Entry 7WBH (electron microscopy, 3.70 A resolution); this record covers chains B and Q of the 9 polymer chains in the assembly.

== Chain B ==
Protein: Spike glycoprotein
Source organism: Severe acute respiratory syndrome-related coronavirus
Reference sequence: P0DTC2 (SPIKE_SARS2); numbering as in UniProt (aligned over 27-1146)
Chain sequence (1120 residues; numbered 27 to 1146; the number before each row is that of its first residue):
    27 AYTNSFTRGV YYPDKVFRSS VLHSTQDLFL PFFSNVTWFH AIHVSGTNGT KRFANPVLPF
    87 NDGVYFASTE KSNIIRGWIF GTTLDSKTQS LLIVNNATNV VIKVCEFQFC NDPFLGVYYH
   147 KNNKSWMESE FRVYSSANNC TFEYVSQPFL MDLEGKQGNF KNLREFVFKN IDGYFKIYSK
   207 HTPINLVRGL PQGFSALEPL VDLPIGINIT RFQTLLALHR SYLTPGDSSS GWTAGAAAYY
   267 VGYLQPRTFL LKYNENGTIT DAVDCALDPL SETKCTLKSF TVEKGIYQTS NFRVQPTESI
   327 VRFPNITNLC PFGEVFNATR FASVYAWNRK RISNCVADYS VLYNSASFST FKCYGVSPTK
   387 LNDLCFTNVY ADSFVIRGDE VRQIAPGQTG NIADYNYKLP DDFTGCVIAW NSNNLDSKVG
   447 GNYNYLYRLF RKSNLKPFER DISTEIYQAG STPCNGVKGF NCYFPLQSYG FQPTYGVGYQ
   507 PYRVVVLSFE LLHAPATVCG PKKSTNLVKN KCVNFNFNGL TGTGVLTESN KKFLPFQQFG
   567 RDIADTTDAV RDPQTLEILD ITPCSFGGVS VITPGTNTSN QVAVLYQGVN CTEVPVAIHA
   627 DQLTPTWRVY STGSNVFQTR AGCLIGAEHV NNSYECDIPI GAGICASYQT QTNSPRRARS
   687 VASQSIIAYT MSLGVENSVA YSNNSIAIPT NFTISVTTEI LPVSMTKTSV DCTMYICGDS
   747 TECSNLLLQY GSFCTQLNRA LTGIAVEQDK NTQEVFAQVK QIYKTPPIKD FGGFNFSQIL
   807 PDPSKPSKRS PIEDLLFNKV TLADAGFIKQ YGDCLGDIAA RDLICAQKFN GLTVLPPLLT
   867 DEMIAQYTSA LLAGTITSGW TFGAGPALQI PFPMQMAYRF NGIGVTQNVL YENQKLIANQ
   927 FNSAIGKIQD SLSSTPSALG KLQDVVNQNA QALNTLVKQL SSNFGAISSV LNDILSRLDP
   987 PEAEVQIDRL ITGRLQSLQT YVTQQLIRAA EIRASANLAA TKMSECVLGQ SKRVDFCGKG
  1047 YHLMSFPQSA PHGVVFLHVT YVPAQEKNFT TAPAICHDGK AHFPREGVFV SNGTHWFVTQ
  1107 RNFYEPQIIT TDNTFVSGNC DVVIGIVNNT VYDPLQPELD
Disordered / not traced: 67-80, 142-154, 177-186, 210-216, 242-262, 621-637, 673-686, 829-852
Differences from the reference sequence: conflict Ala80 (Asp in P0DTC2), Gly215 (Asp in P0DTC2), Asn417 (Lys in P0DTC2), Lys484 (Glu in P0DTC2), Tyr501 (Asn in P0DTC2), Gly614 (Asp in P0DTC2), Val701 (Ala in P0DTC2), Pro817 (Phe in P0DTC2), Pro892 (Ala in P0DTC2), Pro899 (Ala in P0DTC2), Pro942 (Ala in P0DTC2), Pro986 (Lys in P0DTC2), Pro987 (Val in P0DTC2)
Disulfides: Cys131-Cys166, Cys291-Cys301, Cys336-Cys361, Cys379-Cys432, Cys391-Cys525, Cys480-Cys488, Cys538-Cys590, Cys617-Cys649, Cys662-Cys671, Cys738-Cys760, Cys743-Cys749, Cys1032-Cys1043, Cys1082-Cys1126
Covalent attachments: N-acetylglucosamine (NAG) linked to Asn282, Asn343, Asn616, Asn709, Asn717, Asn801, Asn1074
Ligand contacts:
  - N-acetylglucosamine (NAG; 2-acetamido-2-deoxy-beta-D-glucopyranose), molecule 1: Asn331, Ile332, Gln580
  - N-acetylglucosamine (NAG), molecule 2: Asn1098, Thr1100, His1101, Phe1103
Curated features (UniProtKB/Swiss-Prot):
  - region: Asn280 to Cys301 (Putative superantigen), Arg403 to Asp405 (Integrin-binding motif), Asn448 to Phe456 (Immunodominant HLA epitope recognized by the CD8+), Pro681 to Ala684 (Putative superantigen), Ser816 to Tyr837 (Fusion peptide 1), Lys835 to Phe855 (Fusion peptide 2)
  - site (Cleavage): Arg685, Ser686, Arg815, Ser816
  - glycosylation: Asn61 (N-linked (GlcNAc...) (hybrid) asparagine), Asn74 (N-linked (GlcNAc...) (complex) asparagine), Asn122 (N-linked (GlcNAc...) (hybrid) asparagine), Asn149 (N-linked (GlcNAc...) (complex) asparagine), Asn165 (N-linked (GlcNAc...) (complex) asparagine), Asn234 (N-linked (GlcNAc...) (high mannose) asparagine), Asn282 (N-linked (GlcNAc...) (complex) asparagine), Thr323 (O-linked (GalNAc) threonine), Ser325 (O-linked (HexNAc...) serine), Asn331 (N-linked (GlcNAc...) (complex) asparagine), Asn343 (N-linked (GlcNAc...) (complex) asparagine), Asn603 (N-linked (GlcNAc...) (hybrid) asparagine), Asn616 (N-linked (GlcNAc...) (complex) asparagine), Asn657 (N-linked (GlcNAc...) (complex) asparagine), Thr676 (O-linked (GlcNAc...) threonine), Thr678 (O-linked (GlcNAc...) threonine), Asn709 (N-linked (GlcNAc...) (high mannose) asparagine), Asn717 (N-linked (GlcNAc...) (hybrid) asparagine), Asn801 (N-linked (GlcNAc...) (hybrid) asparagine), Asn1074 (N-linked (GlcNAc...) (hybrid) asparagine) and 2 more in UniProt
  - natural variant: Gln52 (Q52H: In strain: Omicron/EG.5.1), Ala67 (A67V: In strain: Eta/B.1.525, Omicron/BA.1), His69 to Val70 (deletion: In strain: Alpha/B.1.1.7, Eta/B.1.525 and 5 more), Gly75 (G75V: In strain: Lambda/C.37), Thr76 (T76I: In strain: Lambda/C.37), Val83 (V83A: In strain: Omicron/XBB.1.5, Omicron/EG.5.1), Thr95 (T95I: In strain: Iota/B.1.526, Mu/B.1.621 and 2 more), Arg102 (R102I: In strain: A23.1), Asp138 (D138Y: In strain: Gamma/P.1), Gly142 to Tyr145 (sequence variant, change not given here; In strain: Omicron/BA.1), Gly142 (G142D: In strain: Kappa/B.1.617.1, Omicron/BA.2 and 7 more), Tyr144 (deletion: In strain: Alpha/B.1.1.7, Eta/B.1.525 and 3 more), 72 further natural variant entries in UniProt
  - mutagenesis: His69 to Val70 (Increased incorporation of cleaved spike into virions), Asn121 (N121Q: Partial loss of biliverdin affinity), Arg190 (R190K: Partial loss of biliverdin affinity), Asn234 (N234Q: Increased resistance to neutralizing antibodies), Asn331 (N331Q: Reduced viral infectivity), Asn343 (N343Q: Reduced viral infectivity), Leu452 (L452R: Increased resistance to neutralizing antibodies. Decreases HLA binding to NF9 epitope. Increased binding affinity to human ACE2), Tyr453 (Y453F: Decreased HLA binding to NF9 epitope. Increased binding affinity to human ACE2), Ala475 (A475V: Increased resistance to neutralizing antibodies), Val483 (V483A: Increased resistance to neutralizing antibodies), Phe490 (F490L: Increased resistance to neutralizing antibodies and human covalescent sera neutralization), Gln493 (Q493N: Reduced host ACE2-binding affinity in vitro; Q493Y: Reduced host ACE2-binding affinity in vitro), 11 further mutagenesis entries in UniProt

== Chain Q ==
Protein: light chain of hu33
Source organism: Homo sapiens
Chain sequence (107 residues; row label = number of the first residue in the row):
     1 DIQMTQSPSS LSASVGDRVT ITCRASQSVS NFLHWYQQKP GKAPKLLIYY ASQSISGVPS
    61 RFSGSGSGTD FTLTISSLQP EDFATYYCQQ SNTWPLTFGQ GTKLEIK
Disulfides: Cys23-Cys88

== How chain B and chain Q interact ==
Contacting residue pairs (14):
  Glu340(B) with Gln27(Q); Ser28(Q); Asn92(Q), hydrogen bond; Thr93(Q)
  Asn343(B) with Thr93(Q); Trp94(Q)
  Ala344(B) with Asn92(Q); Trp94(Q)
  Thr345(B) with Ser91(Q), hydrogen bond (side chain-backbone); Asn92(Q), hydrogen bond (backbone-backbone); Trp94(Q)
  Arg346(B) with Phe32(Q); Tyr50(Q), hydrogen bond
  Leu441(B) with Trp94(Q), hydrophobic
Other interface residues (no listed pair), chain Q (9 interface residues in all): Ile2

== In short ==
6 residues of chain B face 9 of chain Q across their interface, with 4 hydrogen bonds. Polar pairs include
Glu340(B)-Asn92(Q), Thr345(B)-Ser91(Q) and Arg346(B)-Tyr50(Q). Bound to chain B: N-acetylglucosamine.
N-acetylglucosamine is covalently linked to Asn282(B), Asn343(B), Asn616(B), Asn709(B), Asn717(B) and
Asn801(B) and 1 more.
Chain B is Spike glycoprotein (Severe acute respiratory syndrome-related coronavirus) and chain Q is light
chain of hu33 (Homo sapiens); the structure, overall structure of hu33 and spike, was determined by electron
microscopy together with 7WB5 from the same study.
